Entry 8W2I (electron microscopy, 3.60 A resolution); this record covers chains E and F of the 8 polymer chains in the assembly.

Chain E (and F):
Molecule: ATP-dependent 6-phosphofructokinase, liver type
From: Homo sapiens
Notes: EC 2.7.1.11; chain F of this document is another copy of the same molecule, construct and numbering; everything in this record applies to it too
UniProtKB: P17858 (PFKAL_HUMAN); numbering as in UniProt (aligned over 1-780)
Amino-acid sequence (780 residues; row label = number of the first residue in the row):
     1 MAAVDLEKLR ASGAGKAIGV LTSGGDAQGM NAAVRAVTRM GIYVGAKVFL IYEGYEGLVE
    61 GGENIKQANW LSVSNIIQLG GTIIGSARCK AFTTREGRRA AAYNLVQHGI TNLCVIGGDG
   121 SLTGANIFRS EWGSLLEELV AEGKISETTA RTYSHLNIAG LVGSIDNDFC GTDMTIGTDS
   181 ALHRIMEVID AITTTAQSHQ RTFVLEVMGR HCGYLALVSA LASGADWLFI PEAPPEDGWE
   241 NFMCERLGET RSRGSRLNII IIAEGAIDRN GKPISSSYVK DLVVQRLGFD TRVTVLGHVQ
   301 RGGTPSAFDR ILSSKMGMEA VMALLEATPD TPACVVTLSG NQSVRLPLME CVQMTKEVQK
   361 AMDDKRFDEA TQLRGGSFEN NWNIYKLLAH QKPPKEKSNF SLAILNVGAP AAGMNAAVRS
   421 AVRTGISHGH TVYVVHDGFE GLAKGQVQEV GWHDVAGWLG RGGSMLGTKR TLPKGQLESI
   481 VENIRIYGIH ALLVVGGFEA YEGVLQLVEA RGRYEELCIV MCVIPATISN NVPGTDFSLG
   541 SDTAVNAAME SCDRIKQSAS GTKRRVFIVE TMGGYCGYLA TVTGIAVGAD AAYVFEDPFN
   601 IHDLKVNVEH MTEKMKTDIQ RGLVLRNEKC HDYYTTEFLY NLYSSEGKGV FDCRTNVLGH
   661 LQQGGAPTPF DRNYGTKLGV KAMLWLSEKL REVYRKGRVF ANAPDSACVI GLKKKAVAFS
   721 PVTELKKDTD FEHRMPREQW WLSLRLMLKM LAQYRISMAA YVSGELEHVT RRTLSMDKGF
Not modelled in the structure: 1-12, 754-780
Residues lining bound ligands:
  - ADP (adenosine-5'-diphosphate), molecule 1: Ser23, Gly24, Gly25, Tyr55, Arg88, Cys89, Phe92, Thr93, Gly117, Gly118, Asp119, Gly120, Ser121, Thr123, Gly124, Ile127
  - ADP, molecule 2: Asp173, Met174, Asp179, Tyr214, Phe308, Gly340, Asn341, Ser377, Asn381, Phe537, Asp542, Phe670, Lys677, Leu712
  - ADP, molecule 3: Asp226, Trp227, Leu228, Glu236, Phe242, Trp382, Tyr385, Lys386, Ala389, His390, Lys392
  - 6-O-phosphono-beta-D-fructofuranose (F6P): Arg88, Ile165, Asp166, Met208, Arg210, Glu264, His298, Arg301
  - 1,6-di-O-phosphono-beta-D-fructofuranose (FBP): Ala409, Arg470, Phe498, Glu499, Thr527, Ile528, Ser529, Asn531, Met572, Gly573, Gly574, His660, Gln663, Arg734
UniProt features mapped onto this chain:
  - region: Gln391 to Phe400 (Interdomain linker)
  - active site: Asp166 (Proton acceptor)
  - binding site (ATP): Gly25, Arg88, Cys89, Gly118 to Ser121
  - binding site (Mg(2+)): Asp119
  - binding site (substrate): Ser164 to Asp166, Arg201, Met208 to Arg210, Glu264, Arg292, His298 to Arg301
  - binding site (beta-D-fructose 2,6-bisphosphate): Arg470, Thr527 to Asn531, Arg565, Met572 to Gly574, Glu628, Arg654, His660 to Gln663, Arg734
  - modified residue: Ala2 (N-acetylalanine), Ser377 (Phosphoserine), Tyr640 (Phosphotyrosine), Ser775 (Phosphoserine)
  - glycosylation: Ser529 (O-linked (GlcNAc) serine)
  - mutagenesis: Thr527 (T527A: Does not affect GlcNAcylation), Ser529 (S529A: Prevents GlcNAcylation and enhance enzyme activity)
From the paper describing this entry:
  - mutagenesis - N702T: increased catalytic activity
  - mutagenesis - N702T: abolished localization
  - allosteric site: Thr194, Lys677 (from molecular simulation)

Chain E / chain F interface:
Pairs across the interface - 93 pairs, chain E then chain F:
  Gly24(E) with His199(F)
  Asp26(E) with Thr195(F), hydrogen bond; Ser198(F); His199(F), salt bridge
  Glu53(E) with Gln200(F); Arg256(F), salt bridge
  Thr82(E) with Ser198(F)
  Gly85(E) with Ser198(F), hydrogen bond (backbone-side chain); Arg256(F)
  Ser86(E) with Ser198(F); His199(F), hydrogen bond
  Arg88(E) with Arg201(F)
  Ala191(E) with Gly302(F); Gly303(F)
  Ile192(E) with His298(F); Val299(F)
  Thr194(E) with Gly80(F); Gly302(F); Gly303(F)
  Thr195(E) with Asp26(F), hydrogen bond; Arg301(F)
  Ser198(E) with Asp26(F); Thr82(F); Gly85(F), hydrogen bond (side chain-backbone); Ser86(F)
  His199(E) with Gly24(F), hydrogen bond (side chain-backbone); Gly25(F); Asp26(F); Ser86(F)
  Gln200(E) with Gly85(F); Ala87(F)
  Arg201(E) with Arg88(F); His298(F); Arg301(F)
  Phe203(E) with His298(F)
  Arg292(E) with His298(F)
  Val295(E) with Val295(F)
  His298(E) with Ile192(F); Arg292(F); Thr294(F)
  Val299(E) with Ile192(F)
  Arg301(E) with Thr195(F)
  Gly302(E) with Ala191(F); Thr194(F)
  Gly303(E) with Ala191(F); Thr194(F), hydrogen bond (backbone-side chain)
  Pro410(E) with Thr562(F)
  Gly462(E) with Gln557(F)
  Ser464(E) with Gly561(F)
  Gly467(E) with Gly561(F)
  Thr468(E) with Gly561(F); Thr562(F)
  Lys469(E) with Lys563(F), hydrogen bond (side chain-backbone)
  Ala547(E) with Arg554(F)
  Ser551(E) with Leu661(F)
  Arg554(E) with Ala547(F); Leu661(F); Gly664(F); Gly665(F)
  Ile555(E) with His660(F); Leu661(F)
  Gln557(E) with Gly462(F); Gly664(F); Gly665(F)
  Ser558(E) with Pro410(F); His660(F); Gln663(F), hydrogen bond
  Gly561(E) with Pro410(F); Gly467(F); Thr468(F), hydrogen bond (backbone-backbone)
  Thr562(E) with Pro410(F)
  Lys563(E) with Asp437(F), salt bridge; Leu466(F); Lys469(F), hydrogen bond (backbone-side chain)
  Arg565(E) with His660(F)
  Phe567(E) with His660(F)
  Arg654(E) with His660(F)
  Asn656(E) with Gly659(F); His660(F)
  Val657(E) with Val657(F)
  Gly659(E) with Asn656(F)
  His660(E) with Ser558(F); Phe567(F); Arg654(F); Asn656(F)
  Leu661(E) with Ser551(F); Ile555(F), hydrophobic; Leu658(F), hydrophobic
  Gln663(E) with Ser558(F), hydrogen bond
  Gly664(E) with Arg554(F); Gln557(F)
  Gly665(E) with Arg554(F); Gln557(F)
Also at the interface, not in a pair above, chain E (58 interface residues in all): Gly25, Gly80, Gly81, Val188, Thr294, Gly297, Gly463, Glu550, Ala666
Also at the interface, not in a pair above, chain F (62 interface residues in all): Gly81, Val188, Leu296, Arg461, Ser464, Met465, Ser560, Arg565, Ala666

Overview:
The interface between chain E and chain F involves 58 residues on one side and 62 on the other; the contacts
include 12 hydrogen bonds and 3 salt bridges. Polar contacts include Asp26(E)-His199(F), Glu53(E)-Arg256(F)
and Lys563(E)-Asp437(F). The paper reports that N702T of chain E increases catalytic activity; an allosteric
site at Thr194(E) and Lys677(E).
Chain E and chain F are both ATP-dependent 6-phosphofructokinase, liver type (Homo sapiens); the structure,
Human liver phosphofructokinase-1 filament in the R-state conformation, was determined by electron microscopy,
deposited together with 8W2G, 8W2H and 8W2J.
